6N1V - chains g and i of the 24 polymer chains in the assembly; structure by electron microscopy, 4.00 A resolution.

Chain g:
Molecule: VRC03 Heavy chain
Source organism: Homo sapiens
Amino-acid sequence (129 residues; numbered 1 to 129; the number before each row is that of its first residue):
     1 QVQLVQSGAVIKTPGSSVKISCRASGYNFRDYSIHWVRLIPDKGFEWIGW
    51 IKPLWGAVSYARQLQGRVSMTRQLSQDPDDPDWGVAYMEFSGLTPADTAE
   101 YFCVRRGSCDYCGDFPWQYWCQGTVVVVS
Cystine bridges: Cys22-Cys103, Cys109-Cys112

Chain i:
Molecule: VRC03 Light chain
Source organism: Homo sapiens
Amino-acid sequence (102 residues; row label = number of the first residue in the row; note: 5 numbers in that range are skipped by the numbering (no residue carries them; nothing is unmodelled there)):
     1 EIVLTQSPGILSLSPGETATLFCKASQ
    29 GGNAMTWYQKRRGQVPRLLIYDTSRRASGVPDRFVGSGSGTDFFLTINKL
    79 DREDFAVYYCQQF
    96 EFFGLGSELEVH

Interface between chain g and chain i:
Pairs across the interface - 18 pairs, chain g then chain i:
  Phe45(g) with Tyr87(i), hydrophobic; Phe98(i), hydrophobic
  Trp47(g) with Glu96(i)
  Cys109(g) with Tyr49(i), hydrogen bond
  Tyr111(g) with Asp50(i); Arg53(i)
  Phe115(g) with Gln89(i), hydrogen bond (backbone-side chain); Phe91(i); Glu96(i)
  Pro116(g) with Leu46(i); Tyr49(i), hydrophobic
  Trp117(g) with Tyr36(i), hydrogen bond (backbone-side chain); Leu46(i); Phe98(i), hydrophobic
  Gln118(g) with Ala55(i)
  Trp120(g) with Tyr36(i); Val43(i), hydrophobic
  Cys121(g) with Val43(i)
Other interface residues (no listed pair), chain g (12 interface residues in all): Cys112, Gln122
Other interface residues (no listed pair), chain i (14 interface residues in all): Thr34, Pro44

In short:
12 residues of chain g and 14 residues of chain i are in contact, with 3 hydrogen bonds. Among the polar pairs
are Cys109(g)-Tyr49(i), Phe115(g)-Gln89(i) and Trp117(g)-Tyr36(i).
Chain g is VRC03 Heavy chain and chain i is VRC03 Light chain, both from Homo sapiens; the structure, Cryo-EM
structure at 4.0 A resolution of vaccine-elicited antibody A12V163-a.01 in complex with HIV-1 Env BG505 ...,
was determined by electron microscopy, deposited together with 6MPH, 6MQC, 6MQE, 6MQM, 6MQR, 6N16 and 4
further entries.
